PDB entry 7ACS | solution NMR | chains A and B of the 3 polymer chains in the assembly

Chain A:
Protein: Nucleoprotein
From: Severe acute respiratory syndrome coronavirus 2
UniProtKB: P0DTC9 (NCAP_SARS2); residues 4-140 here correspond to UniProt positions 44-180 (UniProt number = residue number + 40)
Amino-acid sequence (140 residues; each row starts with the number of its first residue):
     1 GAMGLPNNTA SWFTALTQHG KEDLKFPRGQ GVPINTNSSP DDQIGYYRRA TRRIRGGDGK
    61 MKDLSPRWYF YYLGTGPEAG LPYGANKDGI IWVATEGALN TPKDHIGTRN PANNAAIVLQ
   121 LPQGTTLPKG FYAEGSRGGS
Differences from the reference sequence: expression tag (1-3)
Reported in the primary citation:
  - binding site for the 7-nt RNA strand (chain B): Ser65, Tyr132

Chain B:
Molecule: 7-nt RNA strand
Sequence (7 nucleotides; numbered 1 to 7; the number before each row is that of its first residue):
     1 CACUGAC

Interface between chain A and chain B:
Residue-residue contacts (7; chain A residue first):
  Lys62(A) - C1(B)  base contact
  Lys62(A) - A2(B)  base contact
  Lys62(A) - C3(B)  base contact
  Asp63(A) - C1(B)  base contact
  Leu64(A) - C1(B)  base contact
  Ala112(A) - C7(B)  sugar contact
  Tyr132(A) - C1(B)  phosphate contact
Also at the interface, not in a pair above, chain A (6 interface residues in all): Ser65

Overview:
The interface between chain A and chain B involves 6 residues on one side and 4 on the other. The paper
reports a binding site for the 7-nt RNA strand (chain B) at Ser65(A) and Tyr132(A).
Here chain A is Nucleoprotein (Severe acute respiratory syndrome coronavirus 2) and chain B is a 7-nt RNA
strand. Entry 7ACS (The SARS-CoV-2 nucleocapsid phosphoprotein N-terminal domain in complex with 7mer dsRNA)
was determined by solution NMR (same publication as 7ACT).
